Entry 4DV0 (X-ray diffraction, 3.85 A resolution); this record covers chains A and P of the 21 polymer chains in the assembly.

# Chain A
Molecule: 16S rRNA
From: Thermus thermophilus
Sequence (1522 nucleotides; row label = number of the first residue in the row; note: 42 numbers in that range are skipped by the numbering (no residue carries them; nothing is unmodelled there); a row labelled like 190A-190L holds insertion residues (190A, then the next letters in order); numbering starts at 0):
     0 UUUGUUGGAG AGUUUGAUCC GGGCUCAGGG UGAACGCUGG CGGCGUGCCU AAGACAUGCA
    60 AGUCGUGCGG G
    73 CCGCGGGGUU UU
    88 ACUCCG
    95 UGGUC
   101 AGCGGCGGAC GGGUGAGUAA CGCGUGGGU
  129A G
   130 ACCUACCCGG AAGAGGGGGA CAACCCGGGG AAACUCGGGC UAAUCCCCCA UGUGGACCCG
   190 C
190A-190L CCCUUGGGGUGU
   191 GUCCAAAGGG CUUU
   216 GCCCGCUUCC GGAUGGGCCC GCGUCCCAUC AGCUAGUUGG UGGGGUAAUG GCCCACCAAG
   276 GCGACGACGG GUAGCCGGUC UGAGAGGAUG GCCGGCCACA GGGGCACUGA GACACGGGCC
   336 CCACUCCUAC GGGAGGCAGC AGUUAGGAAU CUUCCGCAAU GGGCGCAAGC CUGACGGAGC
   396 GACGCCGCUU GGAGGAAGAA GCCCUUCGGG GUGUAAACUC CUGAA
   442 CCCGGGACGA AACCCCCGAC GA
   474 GGGGACUGAC GGUACCGGG
   494 GUAAUAGCGC CGGCCAACUC CGUGCCAGCA GCCGCGGUAA UACGGAGGGC GCGAGCGUUA
   554 CCCGGAUUCA CUGGGCGUAA AGGGCGUGUA GGCGGCCUGG GGCGUCCCAU GUGAAAGACC
   614 ACGGCUCAAC CGUGGGGGAG CGUGGGAUAC GCUCAGGCUA GACGGUGGGA GAGGGUGGUG
   674 GAAUUCCCGG AGUAGCGGUG AAAUGCGCAG AUACCGGGAG GAACGCCGAU GGCGAAGGCA
   734 GCCACCUGGU CCACCCGUGA CGCUGAGGCG CGAAAGCGUG GGGAGCAAAC CGGAUUAGAU
   794 ACCCGGGUAG UCCACGCCCU AAACGAUGCG CGCUAGGUCU CUGGGUCU
   848 CCUGGGGGCC GAAGCUAACG CGUUAAGCGC GCCGCCUGGG GAGUACGGCC GCAAGGCUGA
   908 AACUCAAAGG AAUUGACGGG GGCCCGCACA AGCGGUGGAG CAUGUGGUUU AAUUCGAAGX
   968 AACGCGAAGA ACCUUACCAG GCCUUGACAU GCUAGG
 1003A G
  1004 AACCCGGGUG AAAGCCUGGG GUGCCCC
1030A-1030D GCGA
  1031 GGGGAGCCCU AGCACAGGUG CUGCAUGGCC GUCGUCAGCU CGUGCCGUGA GGUGUUGGGU
  1091 UAAGUCCCGC AACGAGCGCA ACCCCCGCCG UUAGUUGCCA GCGGUUCGGC CGGGCACUCU
  1151 AACGGGACUG CCCGCGAAA
  1171 GCGGGAGGAA GGAGGGGACG ACGUCUGGUC AGCAUGGCCC UUACGGCCUG GGCGACACAC
  1231 GUGCUACAAU GCCCACUACA AAGCGAUGCC ACCCGGCAAC GGGGAGCUAA UCGCAAAAAG
  1291 GUGGGCCCAG UUCGGAUUGG GGUCUGCAAC CCGACCCCAU GAAGCCGGAA UCGCUAGUAA
  1351 UCGCGGAUCA G
 1361A C
  1362 CAUGCCGCGG UGAAUACGUU CCCGGGCCUU GUACACACXG CCXGUXACGC CAUGGGAGCG
  1422 GGCUCUACCC GAAGUCGCCG GG
  1446 AGCCUACGGG
  1459 CAGGCGCCGA GGGUAGGGCC CGUGACUGGG GCGAAGUCGU AACAAGGUAG CUGUACCGGA
  1519 AGGUGCGGCU GGAUCCACUC CUUUCU
Disordered / not traced: 0-4, 1534-1538
Modified / non-standard residues: PSU (pseudouridine-5'-monophosphate) at position 516, 7MG (7N-methyl-8-hydroguanosine-5'-monophosphate) at position 527, M2G (N2-dimethylguanosine-5'-monophosphate) at position 966, 5MC (5-methylcytidine-5'-monophosphate) at position 967, 2MG (2N-methylguanosine-5'-monophosphate) at position 1207, 5MC (5-methylcytidine-5'-monophosphate) at position 1400, 4OC (4n,o2'-methylcytidine-5'-monophosphate) at position 1402, 5MC (5-methylcytidine-5'-monophosphate) at position 1404, 5MC (5-methylcytidine-5'-monophosphate) at position 1407, UR3 (3-methyluridine-5'-monophoshate) at position 1498, MA6 (6N-dimethyladenosine-5'-monophoshate) at position 1518, MA6 (6N-dimethyladenosine-5'-monophoshate) at position 1519, PSU (pseudouridine-5'-monophosphate) at position 1540, PSU (pseudouridine-5'-monophosphate) at position 1541
Differences from the reference sequence: engineered mutation G20 (U666 in M26923.1); conflict C1534 (A2157 in M26923.1), A1535 (C2158 in M26923.1)
Bound ions: Mg2+ site 1 near U5 (its only coordinating residue here); Mg2+ site 2 near U12 (its only coordinating residue here); Mg2+ site 3 near G21 (its only coordinating residue here); Mg2+ site 4: A59, U387; Mg2+ site 5: G61, U62, G105; Mg2+ site 6 near C89 (its only coordinating residue here); Mg2+ site 7 near U98 (its only coordinating residue here); Mg2+ site 8 near A109 (its only coordinating residue here); Mg2+ site 9 near G111 (its only coordinating residue here); Mg2+ site 10: G117, G289; Mg2+ site 11: C121, U125; Mg2+ site 12 near C175 (its only coordinating residue here); 92 more Mg2+ sites not listed

# Chain P
Name: ribosomal protein S16
From: Thermus thermophilus
UniProt: Q5SJH3 (RS16_THET8); numbering as in UniProt (aligned over 1-88)
Sequence (88 residues; each row starts with the number of its first residue):
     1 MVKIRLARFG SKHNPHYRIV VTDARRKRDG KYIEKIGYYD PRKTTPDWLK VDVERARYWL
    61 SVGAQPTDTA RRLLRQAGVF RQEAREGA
Disordered / not traced: 84-88

# Chain A / chain P interface
Contacting residue pairs - 91 pairs, chain A then chain P:
  C43(A) with Lys12(P), phosphate contact; His13(P), phosphate contact
  G44(A) with Ser11(P), phosphate contact; Lys12(P), hydrogen bond to the phosphate
  C110(A) with Arg25(P), hydrogen bond to the sugar
  G111(A) with Arg25(P), phosphate contact
  A134(A) with Met1(P), base contact; Arg25(P), base contact
  C135(A) with Met1(P), hydrogen bond to the base
  C136(A) with Met1(P), sugar contact; Gly63(P), hydrogen bond to the sugar; Gln65(P), hydrogen bond to the sugar
  C137(A) with Ser61(P), hydrogen bond to the sugar; Gly63(P), sugar contact
  G227(A) with Val62(P), hydrogen bond to the base
  A228(A) with Val2(P), sugar contact; Tyr58(P), sugar contact; Trp59(P), phosphate contact; Val62(P), sugar contact
  U229(A) with Val2(P), sugar contact; Asp23(P), hydrogen bond to the sugar; Trp59(P), phosphate contact
  G230(A) with Arg25(P), hydrogen bond to the sugar
  G309(A) with Asp29(P), sugar contact; Gly30(P), phosphate contact; Lys31(P), phosphate contact
  G310(A) with Arg26(P), phosphate contact; Lys27(P), salt bridge to the phosphate; Gly30(P), phosphate contact; Lys31(P), phosphate contact
  C311(A) with Arg26(P), salt bridge to the phosphate
  A374(A) with Tyr17(P), hydrogen bond to the sugar
  U375(A) with Leu6(P), hydrogen bond to the sugar; Tyr17(P), hydrogen bond to the sugar; Arg28(P), hydrogen bond to the base; Thr69(P), hydrogen bond to the phosphate
  G376(A) with Arg5(P), hydrogen bond to the phosphate; Leu6(P), hydrogen bond to the phosphate; Arg28(P), sugar contact; Thr67(P), hydrogen bond to the phosphate; Thr69(P), phosphate contact
  G377(A) with Lys3(P), salt bridge to the phosphate; Arg5(P), salt bridge to the phosphate; Ala24(P), phosphate contact; Thr67(P), phosphate contact
  C390(A) with Arg28(P), hydrogen bond to the phosphate
  G391(A) with Arg28(P), salt bridge to the phosphate
  G392(A) with Arg8(P), salt bridge to the phosphate; Lys12(P), phosphate contact; His13(P), salt bridge to the phosphate
  A393(A) with Lys12(P), salt bridge to the phosphate; His13(P), salt bridge to the phosphate
  C449(A) with Arg42(P), base contact
  G450(A) with Pro15(P), sugar contact; Pro41(P), sugar contact; Lys43(P), salt bridge to the phosphate
  A451(A) with Arg72(P), sugar contact
  A452(A) with Lys43(P), salt bridge to the phosphate; Arg72(P), salt bridge to the phosphate
  A453(A) with Asp68(P), hydrogen bond to the sugar
  C454(A) with Asp68(P), hydrogen bond to the sugar
  G462(A) with Gln82(P), base contact
  A463(A) with Arg75(P), salt bridge to the phosphate; Arg81(P), phosphate contact; Gln82(P), hydrogen bond to the sugar; Glu83(P), hydrogen bond to the sugar
  G474(A) with Arg75(P), salt bridge to the phosphate; Arg81(P), salt bridge to the phosphate; Glu83(P), sugar contact
  G475(A) with Arg81(P), salt bridge to the phosphate
  C483(A) with His13(P), sugar contact
  A608(A) with Arg18(P), hydrogen bond to the phosphate; Tyr32(P), sugar contact
  A609(A) with Arg18(P), salt bridge to the phosphate
  G616(A) with Thr45(P), sugar contact
  G617(A) with Asn14(P), base contact; Thr44(P), sugar contact
  C623(A) with Ser11(P), sugar contact
  C624(A) with Phe9(P), phosphate contact; Gly10(P), sugar contact; Ser11(P), sugar contact; Asn14(P), hydrogen bond to the sugar; His16(P), sugar contact
  G625(A) with Phe9(P), phosphate contact; His16(P), sugar contact
  U626(A) with Arg18(P), salt bridge to the phosphate; Lys35(P), salt bridge to the phosphate; Tyr38(P), phosphate contact; Lys50(P), phosphate contact
  G627(A) with Lys35(P), salt bridge to the phosphate; Lys50(P), salt bridge to the phosphate
Other interface residues (no listed pair), chain A (49 interface residues in all): G112, G231, A325, G378, A607, C618
Other interface residues (no listed pair), chain P (50 interface residues in all): Ile33, Tyr39

# Summary
Chain A and chain P form an interface of 49 and 50 residues respectively; the contacts include 24 hydrogen
bonds and 21 salt bridges. Among the polar pairs are C135(A)-Met1(P), G227(A)-Val62(P) and U375(A)-Arg28(P).
A59(A) and U387(A) form the Mg2+ site 4.
Chain A is 16S rRNA and chain P is ribosomal protein S16, both from Thermus thermophilus; the structure,
Crystal structure of the Thermus thermophilus 30S ribosomal subunit with a 16S rRNA mutation, U20G, was
determined by X-ray diffraction.
